PDB entry 3NOZ | X-ray diffraction, 1.52 A resolution | chain X

== Chain X ==
Name: Ferritin light chain
Source organism: Equus caballus
Reference sequence: P02791 (FRIL_HORSE); residues 1-174 here correspond to UniProt positions 2-175 (UniProt number = residue number + 1)
Chain sequence (174 residues; numbered 1 to 174; the number before each row is that of its first residue):
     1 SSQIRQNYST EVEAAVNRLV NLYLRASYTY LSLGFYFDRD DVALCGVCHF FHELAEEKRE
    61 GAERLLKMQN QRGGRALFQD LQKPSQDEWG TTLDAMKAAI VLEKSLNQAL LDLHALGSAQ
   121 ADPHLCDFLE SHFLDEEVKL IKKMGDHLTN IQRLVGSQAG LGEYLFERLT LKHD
Differences from the reference sequence: engineered mutation Cys-45 (Glu46 in P02791), His-52 (Arg53 in P02791)
Swiss-Prot annotation at these positions:
  - region: Glu-53 to Glu-60 (Catalytic site for iron oxidation)
  - binding site (Fe cation): Glu-53, Glu-56, Glu-57, Glu-60, Glu-63
  - modified residue: Ser-1 (N-acetylserine)
Metal / ion sites: Palladium(II) allyl complex Pd (6 sites), coordinated by Cys-45, Cys-48, His-49, His-52, His-114, Cys-126, His-173; Cd2+ near Asp-80 (its only coordinating residue here)
Small-molecule neighbours:
  - Palladium(II) allyl complex (PLL), molecule 1: Phe-35, Asp-38, Cys-48, His-52, Lys-67
  - Palladium(II) allyl complex (PLL), molecule 2: Cys-45, His-49, His-173
  - Palladium(II) allyl complex (PLL), molecule 3: Cys-45, His-49, Arg-168, His-173
  - Palladium(II) allyl complex (PLL), molecule 4: Cys-48, His-49, His-52
  - Palladium(II) allyl complex (PLL), molecule 5: His-114, Pro-123, Cys-126, Asp-127, Glu-130, Leu-134
  - Palladium(II) allyl complex (PLL), molecule 6: His-114, Gly-117, Ser-118, Asp-122, Pro-123, Cys-126

== Overview ==
Bound to chain X: 6 copies of Palladium(II) allyl complex. The Palladium(II) allyl complex Pd site is built by
Cys-45 and His-49. From UniProt: 5 Fe cation-binding residues.
Chain X is Ferritin light chain (Equus caballus); the structure, Crystal Structure of
Pd(allyl)/apo-E45C/R52H-rHLFr, was determined by X-ray diffraction (same publication as 3NP0 and 3NP2).
